6QK7 - chains A and C of the 4 polymer chains in the assembly; structure by electron microscopy, 3.30 A resolution.

# Chain A
Name: Elongator complex protein 1
From: Saccharomyces cerevisiae (strain ATCC 204508 / S288c)
UniProtKB: Q06706 (ELP1_YEAST); residue numbers follow UniProt; this construct covers 1-1349
Chain sequence (1349 residues; row label = number of the first residue in the row):
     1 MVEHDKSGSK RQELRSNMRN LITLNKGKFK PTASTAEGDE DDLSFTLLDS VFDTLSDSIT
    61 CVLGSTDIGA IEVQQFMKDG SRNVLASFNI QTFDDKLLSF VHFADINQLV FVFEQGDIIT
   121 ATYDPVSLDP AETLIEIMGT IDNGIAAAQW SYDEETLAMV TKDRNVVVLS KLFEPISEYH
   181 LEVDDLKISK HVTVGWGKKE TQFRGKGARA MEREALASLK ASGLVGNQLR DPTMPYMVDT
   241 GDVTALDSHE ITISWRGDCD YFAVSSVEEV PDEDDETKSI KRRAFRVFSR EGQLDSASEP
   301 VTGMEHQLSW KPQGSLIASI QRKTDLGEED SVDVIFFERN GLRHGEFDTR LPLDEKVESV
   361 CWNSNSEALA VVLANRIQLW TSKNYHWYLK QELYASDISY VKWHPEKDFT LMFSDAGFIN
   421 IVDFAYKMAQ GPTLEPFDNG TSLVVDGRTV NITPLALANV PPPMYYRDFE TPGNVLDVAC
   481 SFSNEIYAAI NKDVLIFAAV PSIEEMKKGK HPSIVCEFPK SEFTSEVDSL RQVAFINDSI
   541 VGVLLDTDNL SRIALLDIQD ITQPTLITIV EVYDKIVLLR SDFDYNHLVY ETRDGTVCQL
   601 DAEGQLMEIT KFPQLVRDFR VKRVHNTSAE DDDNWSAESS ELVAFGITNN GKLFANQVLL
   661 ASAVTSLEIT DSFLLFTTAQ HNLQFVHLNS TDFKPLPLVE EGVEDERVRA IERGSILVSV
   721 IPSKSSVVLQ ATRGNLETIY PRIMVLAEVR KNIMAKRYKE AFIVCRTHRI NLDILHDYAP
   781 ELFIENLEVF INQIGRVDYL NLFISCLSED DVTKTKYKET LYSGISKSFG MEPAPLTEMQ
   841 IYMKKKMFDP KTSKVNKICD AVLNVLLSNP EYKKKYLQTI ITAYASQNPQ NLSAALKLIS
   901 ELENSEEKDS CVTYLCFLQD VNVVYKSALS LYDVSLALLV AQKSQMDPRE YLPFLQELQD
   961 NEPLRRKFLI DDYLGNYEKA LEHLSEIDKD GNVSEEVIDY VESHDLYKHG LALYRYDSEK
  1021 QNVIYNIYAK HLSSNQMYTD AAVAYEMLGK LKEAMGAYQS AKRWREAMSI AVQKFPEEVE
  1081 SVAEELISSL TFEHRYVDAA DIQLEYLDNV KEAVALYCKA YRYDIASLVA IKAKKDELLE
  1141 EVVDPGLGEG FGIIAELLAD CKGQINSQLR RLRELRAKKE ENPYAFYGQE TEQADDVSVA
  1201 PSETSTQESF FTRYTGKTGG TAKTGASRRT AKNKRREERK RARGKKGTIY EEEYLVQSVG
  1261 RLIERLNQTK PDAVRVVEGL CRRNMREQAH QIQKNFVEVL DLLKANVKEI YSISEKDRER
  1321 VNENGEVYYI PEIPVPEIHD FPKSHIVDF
Not modelled in the structure: 1-17, 184-238, 271-279, 1174-1251, 1308-1336
Swiss-Prot annotation at these positions:
  - region: Arg1228 to Lys1246 (Required for binding to tRNA)
  - modified residue (Phosphoserine): Ser529, Ser539, Ser551, Ser636, Ser828, Ser1198, Ser1202, Ser1205, Ser1209
  - mutagenesis: Ser529 (S529A: Does not affect elongator complex activity), Ser539 (S539A: Does not affect elongator complex activity), Ser551 (S551A: Does not affect elongator complex activity), Ser636 (S636A: Does not affect elongator complex activity), Ser828 (S828A: Does not affect elongator complex activity), Arg1063 (R1063A: Disrupts dimer formation and elongator complex formation but does not affect binding to tRNA; when associated with A-1282 and A-1286), Ser1198 (S1198A: Does not affect elongator complex activity. Loss of elongator complex activity, reduced levels of mcm5U and ncm5U on tRNA and reduced interaction with HRR25 but no effect on elongator complex ...), Ser1202 (S1202A: Does not affect elongator complex activity. Loss of elongator complex activity, reduced levels of mcm5U and ncm5U on tRNA and reduced interaction with HRR25 but no effect on elongator complex ...), Ser1205 (S1205A: Does not affect elongator complex activity), Ser1209 (S1209A: Loss of phosphorylation at this site. Loss of elongator complex activity. Almost complete loss of mcm5U and ncm5U on tRNA. Does not affect elongator complex assembly ...), Arg1228 to Lys1245 (Loss of elongator complex activity. Abolishes binding to tRNA. Does not disrupt elongator complex assembly but decreases association of ELP1 with ELP5 and KTI12 ...), Arg1228 to Arg1235 (Some loss of elongator complex activity), 3 further mutagenesis entries in UniProt

# Chain C
Name: Elongator complex protein 3
From: Saccharomyces cerevisiae (strain ATCC 204508 / S288c)
Notes: EC 2.3.1.48
UniProtKB: Q02908 (ELP3_YEAST); residue numbers follow UniProt; this construct covers 1-557
Chain sequence (557 residues; each row starts with the number of its first residue):
     1 MARHGKGPKT NKKKLAPEKE RFIQCCADIT LELTDSLTSG TTREINLNGL ITKYSKKYKL
    61 KQQPRLTDII NSIPDQYKKY LLPKLKAKPV RTASGIAVVA VMCKPHRCPH IAYTGNICVY
   121 CPGGPDSDFE YSTQSYTGYE PTSMRAIRAR YDPYEQARGR VEQLKQLGHS IDKVEYVLMG
   181 GTFMSLPKEY REDFIVKLHN ALSGFNGNDI DEAILYSQQS LTKCVGITIE TRPDYCTQTH
   241 LDDMLKYGCT RLEIGVQSLY EDVARDTNRG HTVRSVCETF AVSKDAGYKV VSHMMPDLPN
   301 VGMERDIEQF KEYFENPDFR TDGLKIYPTL VIRGTGLYEL WKTGRYKSYS ANALVDLVAR
   361 ILALVPPWTR IYRVQRDIPM PLVTSGVDNG NLRELALARM KDLGTTCRDV RTREVGIQEV
   421 HHKVQPDQVE LIRRDYYANG GWETFLSYED PKKDILIGLL RLRKASKKYT YRKEFTSQRT
   481 SIVRELHVYG SVVPLHSRDP RKFQHQGFGT LLMEEAERIA KEEHGSEKIS VISGVGVRNY
   541 YGKLGYELDG PYMSKRI
Not modelled in the structure: 1-93, 417-423, 491-503
Ion coordination: 4Fe-4S cluster Fe: Cys108, Cys118, Cys121
Ligand contacts:
  - 5'-deoxyadenosine (5AD): Tyr120, Cys121, Pro122, Ser135, Glu230, Gly255, Gln257, His293, Met295, Tyr327, Pro328, Thr329, Leu330, Arg376
  - 4Fe-4S cluster (SF4): Cys108, His110, Ile117, Cys118, Tyr120, Cys121, Gln134, Ser135, Arg232, Arg269
Swiss-Prot annotation at these positions:
  - binding site ([4Fe-4S] cluster): Cys108, Cys118, Cys121
  - binding site (acetyl-CoA): Lys173, Glu485 to Val488, Phe508 to Thr510, Tyr541
  - cross-link: Lys453 (Glycyl lysine isopeptide (Lys-Gly) (interchain with G-Cter in ubiquitin))
  - mutagenesis: Lys53 (K53A: Does not affect tRNA modification), Lys56 (K56A: Does not affect tRNA modification), Lys57 (K57A: Does not affect tRNA modification), Lys59 (K59A: Does not affect tRNA modification), Lys61 (K61A: Does not affect tRNA modification), Arg65 (R65A: Does not affect tRNA modification), Lys78 (K78A: Does not affect tRNA modification), Lys79 (K79A: Does not affect tRNA modification), Lys86 to Lys88 (Decreased tRNA modification), Arg91 (R91A: Decreased tRNA modification), Cys103 (C103A: Impaired tRNA wobble uridine modification), Cys108 (C108A: Dissociation of the elongator complex following assembly. Abolished interaction with KTI11 and KTI12; C108S: Eliminates iron contents; when associated with S-118 and S-121), 19 further mutagenesis entries in UniProt
What the authors report for this chain:
  - catalytic residues: Tyr540, Tyr541
  - 4Fe-4S cluster coordination: Cys108, Cys118, Cys121
  - binding site for 5'-deoxyadenosine: Tyr120, His293, Met295, Tyr327, Leu330
  - conformationally variable residues (side-chain flip): Arg376

# Interface between chain A and chain C
Contacting residue pairs (52):
  Glu338(A) - Tyr260(C)
  Glu338(A) - Arg305(C)  salt bridge
  Arg339(A) - Glu304(C)  salt bridge
  Asn340(A) - Arg305(C)
  Leu342(A) - Asp262(C)
  His344(A) - Glu312(C)  salt bridge
  Asn384(A) - Pro317(C)
  Asn384(A) - Arg320(C)
  Tyr385(A) - Glu312(C)
  Tyr385(A) - Glu315(C)
  Tyr385(A) - Asn316(C)
  Leu457(A) - Glu523(C)
  Asn459(A) - Arg433(C)  hydrogen bond
  Asn459(A) - Asp435(C)
  Asn459(A) - Trp442(C)
  Asn459(A) - Glu523(C)
  Pro461(A) - Tyr437(C)
  Pro461(A) - Trp442(C)
  Pro463(A) - Tyr437(C)  hydrophobic
  Met464(A) - Tyr437(C)  hydrophobic
  Met464(A) - Trp442(C)  hydrophobic
  Glu704(A) - Lys452(C)
  Arg709(A) - Ile432(C)
  Arg709(A) - Pro451(C)
  Ala710(A) - Pro451(C)
  Glu712(A) - Arg408(C)
  Glu712(A) - Arg434(C)  salt bridge
  Arg713(A) - Thr405(C)
  Arg733(A) - Arg320(C)
  Arg733(A) - Pro366(C)
  Arg733(A) - Trp368(C)
  Asn735(A) - Trp368(C)
  Asn735(A) - Asp435(C)
  Asn735(A) - Tyr436(C)
  Leu736(A) - Arg434(C)
  Leu736(A) - Asp435(C)  hydrogen bond (backbone-backbone)
  Glu737(A) - Ile432(C)
  Glu737(A) - Arg433(C)
  Glu737(A) - Arg434(C)  salt bridge
  Thr738(A) - Arg433(C)  hydrogen bond (backbone-backbone)
  Ile739(A) - Ile432(C)  hydrophobic
  Tyr740(A) - Leu431(C)
  Arg742(A) - Gln428(C)  hydrogen bond
  Arg742(A) - Val429(C)
  Arg742(A) - Glu430(C)  salt bridge
  Arg766(A) - Leu511(C)
  Thr767(A) - Leu431(C)
  Thr767(A) - Tyr448(C)
  His768(A) - Val429(C)
  Arg769(A) - Val429(C)
  Arg769(A) - Leu511(C)
  Cys806(A) - Gln504(C)
Also at the interface, not in a pair above, chain A (33 interface residues in all): Arg256, Gln313, Ala458
Also at the interface, not in a pair above, chain C (39 interface residues in all): Glu308, Leu364, Val365, Pro367, Gly404, Thr406, Gly441, Phe508, Glu522

# Summary
The interface between chain A and chain C involves 33 residues on one side and 39 on the other; the contacts
include 4 hydrogen bonds and 6 salt bridges. Among the polar pairs are Glu338(A)-Arg305(C),
Arg339(A)-Glu304(C) and His344(A)-Glu312(C). The paper reports catalytic residues Tyr540(C) and Tyr541(C); a
binding site for 5'-deoxyadenosine at Tyr120(C), His293(C) and Met295(C) among others.
Chain A is Elongator complex protein 1 and chain C is Elongator complex protein 3, both from Saccharomyces
cerevisiae (strain ATCC 204508 / S288c); the structure, Elongator catalytic subcomplex Elp123 lobe, was
determined by electron microscopy.
